Entry 9K9T (electron microscopy, 2.96 A resolution); this record covers chains A and P of the 5 polymer chains in the assembly.

== Chain A ==
Protein: DNA polymerase
Source organism: Monkeypox virus
Notes: EC 2.7.7.7
UniProtKB: A0A7H0DN44 (DPOL_MONPV); numbering as in UniProt (aligned over 1-1006)
Amino-acid sequence (1031 residues; row label = number of the first residue in the row; numbers below 1 keep their minus sign (Met-24 is residue -24)):
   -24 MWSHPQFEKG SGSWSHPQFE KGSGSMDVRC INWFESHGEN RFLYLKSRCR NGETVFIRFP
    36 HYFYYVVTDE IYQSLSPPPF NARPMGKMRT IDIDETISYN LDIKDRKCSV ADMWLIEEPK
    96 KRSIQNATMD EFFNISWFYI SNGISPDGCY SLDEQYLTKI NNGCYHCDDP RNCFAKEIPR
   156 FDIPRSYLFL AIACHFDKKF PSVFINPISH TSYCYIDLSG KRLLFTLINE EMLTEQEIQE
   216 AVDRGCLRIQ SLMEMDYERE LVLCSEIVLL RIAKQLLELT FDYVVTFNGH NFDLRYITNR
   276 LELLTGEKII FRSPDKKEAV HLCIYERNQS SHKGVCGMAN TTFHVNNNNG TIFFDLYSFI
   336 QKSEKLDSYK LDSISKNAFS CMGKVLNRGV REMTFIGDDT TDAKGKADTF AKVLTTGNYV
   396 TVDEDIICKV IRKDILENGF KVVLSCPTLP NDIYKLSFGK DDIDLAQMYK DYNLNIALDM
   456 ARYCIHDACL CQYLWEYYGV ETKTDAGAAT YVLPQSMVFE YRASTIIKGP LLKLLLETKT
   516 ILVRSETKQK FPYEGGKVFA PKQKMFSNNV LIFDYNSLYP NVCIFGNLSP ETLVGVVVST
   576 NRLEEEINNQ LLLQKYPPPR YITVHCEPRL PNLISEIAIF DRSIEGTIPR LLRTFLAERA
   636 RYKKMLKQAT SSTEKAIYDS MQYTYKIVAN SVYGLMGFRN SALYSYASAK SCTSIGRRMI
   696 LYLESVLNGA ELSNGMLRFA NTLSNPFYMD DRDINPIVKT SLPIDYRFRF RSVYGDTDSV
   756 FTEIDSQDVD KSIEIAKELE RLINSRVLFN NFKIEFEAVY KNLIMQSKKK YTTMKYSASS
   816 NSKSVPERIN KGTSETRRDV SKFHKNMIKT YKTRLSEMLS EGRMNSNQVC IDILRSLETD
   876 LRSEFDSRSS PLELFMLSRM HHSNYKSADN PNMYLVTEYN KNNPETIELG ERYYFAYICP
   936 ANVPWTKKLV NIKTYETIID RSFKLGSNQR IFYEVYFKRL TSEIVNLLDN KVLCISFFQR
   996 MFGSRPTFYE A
Unresolved in the structure: -24 to 0, 305-314, 528-531, 1005-1006
Differences from the reference sequence: initiating methionine (-24); expression tag (-23 to 0); conflict Phe108 (Leu in A0A7H0DN44); engineered mutation Ala166 (Asp in A0A7H0DN44), Ala168 (Glu in A0A7H0DN44)

== Chain P ==
Molecule: 24-nt DNA strand
Sequence (24 nucleotides; each row starts with the number of its first residue; numbering starts at 0):
     0 AGCTATGACC ATGATTACGA ATTG
Unresolved in the structure: 0

== Interface between chain A and chain P ==
Residue-residue contacts (14):
  Asn263(A) with DG23(P), sugar contact
  Asn315(A) with DT22(P), base contact
  Tyr332(A) with DT22(P), sugar contact; DG23(P), hydrogen bond to the sugar
  Ser343(A) with DG23(P), phosphate contact
  Tyr344(A) with DG23(P), hydrogen bond to the phosphate
  Lys345(A) with DG23(P), sugar contact
  Arg832(A) with DT21(P), sugar contact
  Arg833(A) with DT21(P), hydrogen bond to the phosphate; DT22(P), salt bridge to the phosphate
  Asp834(A) with DT21(P), phosphate contact
  Tyr900(A) with DA19(P), phosphate contact
  Asn905(A) with DA19(P), phosphate contact
  Arg1000(A) with DA13(P), salt bridge to the phosphate
Also at the interface, not in a pair above, chain A (15 interface residues in all): Asn266, Thr831, His897
Also at the interface, not in a pair above, chain P (6 interface residues in all): DA20

== Summary ==
15 residues of chain A face 6 of chain P across their interface; the contacts include 3 hydrogen bonds and 2
salt bridges. Among the polar pairs are Tyr332(A)-DG23(P), Tyr344(A)-DG23(P) and Arg833(A)-DT21(P).
Chain A is DNA polymerase (Monkeypox virus) and chain P is a 24-nt DNA strand; the structure, MPXV DNA
polymerase in complex with CDV, was determined by electron microscopy together with 9K9R, 9K9S, 9K9V and 9K9U
from the same study.
